Entry 8ABY (electron microscopy, 3.70 A resolution); this record covers chains D and R of the 8 polymer chains in the assembly.

[Chain D]
Name: DNA-directed RNA polymerase subunit beta'
From: Escherichia coli K-12
Notes: EC 2.7.7.6
UniProt: P0A8T8 (RPOC_ECO57); numbering as in UniProt (aligned over 1-1406)
Sequence (1406 residues; row label = number of the first residue in the row):
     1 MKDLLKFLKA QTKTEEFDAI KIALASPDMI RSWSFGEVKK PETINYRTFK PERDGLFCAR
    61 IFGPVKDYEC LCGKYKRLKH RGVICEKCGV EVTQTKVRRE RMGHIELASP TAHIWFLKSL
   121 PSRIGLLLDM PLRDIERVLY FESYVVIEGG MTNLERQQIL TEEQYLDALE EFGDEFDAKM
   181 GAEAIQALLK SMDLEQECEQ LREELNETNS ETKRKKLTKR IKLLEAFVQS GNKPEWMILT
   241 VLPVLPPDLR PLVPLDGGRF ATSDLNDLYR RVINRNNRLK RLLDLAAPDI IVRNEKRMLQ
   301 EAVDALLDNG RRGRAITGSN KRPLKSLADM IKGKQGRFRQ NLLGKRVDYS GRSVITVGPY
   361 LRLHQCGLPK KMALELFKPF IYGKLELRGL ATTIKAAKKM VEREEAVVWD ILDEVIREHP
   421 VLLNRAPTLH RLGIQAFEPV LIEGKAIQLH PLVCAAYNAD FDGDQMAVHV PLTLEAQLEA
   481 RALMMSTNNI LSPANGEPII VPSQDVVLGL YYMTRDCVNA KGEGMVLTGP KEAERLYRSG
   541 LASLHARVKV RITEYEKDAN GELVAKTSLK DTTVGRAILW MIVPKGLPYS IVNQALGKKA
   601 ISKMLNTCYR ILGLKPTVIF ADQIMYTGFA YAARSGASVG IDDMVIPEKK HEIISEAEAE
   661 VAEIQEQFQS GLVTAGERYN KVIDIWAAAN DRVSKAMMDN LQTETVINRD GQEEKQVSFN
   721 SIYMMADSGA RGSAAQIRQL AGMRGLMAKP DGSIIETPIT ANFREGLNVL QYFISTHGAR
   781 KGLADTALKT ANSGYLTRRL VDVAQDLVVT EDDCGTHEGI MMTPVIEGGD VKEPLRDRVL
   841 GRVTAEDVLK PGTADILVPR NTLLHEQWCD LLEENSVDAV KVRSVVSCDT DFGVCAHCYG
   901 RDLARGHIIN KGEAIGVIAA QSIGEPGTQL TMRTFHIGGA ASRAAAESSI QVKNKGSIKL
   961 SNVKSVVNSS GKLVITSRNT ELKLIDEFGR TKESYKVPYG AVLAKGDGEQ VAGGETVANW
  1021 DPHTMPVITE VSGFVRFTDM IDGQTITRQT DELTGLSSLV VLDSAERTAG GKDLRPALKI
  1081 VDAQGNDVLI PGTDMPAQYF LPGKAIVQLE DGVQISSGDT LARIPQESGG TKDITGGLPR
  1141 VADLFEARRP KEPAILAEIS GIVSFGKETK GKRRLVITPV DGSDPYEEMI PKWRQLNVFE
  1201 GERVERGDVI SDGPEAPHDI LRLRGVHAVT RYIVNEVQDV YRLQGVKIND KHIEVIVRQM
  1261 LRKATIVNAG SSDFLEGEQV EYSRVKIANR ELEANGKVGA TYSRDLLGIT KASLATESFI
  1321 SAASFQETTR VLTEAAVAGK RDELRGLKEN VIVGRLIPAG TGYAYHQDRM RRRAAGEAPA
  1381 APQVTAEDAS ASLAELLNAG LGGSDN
Disordered / not traced: 1-15, 934-947, 1127-1135, 1374-1406
UniProt features mapped onto this chain:
  - binding site (Zn(2+)): Cys-70, Cys-72, Cys-85, Cys-88, Cys-814, Cys-888, Cys-895, Cys-898
  - binding site (Mg(2+)): Asp-460, Asp-462, Asp-464
  - modified residue: Lys-972 (N6-acetyllysine)
Bound ions: Zn2+ site 1: Cys-72, Cys-85, Cys-88; Mg2+: Asp-460, Asp-462, Asp-464 (shared with G93(R) of chain R); Zn2+ site 2: Cys-814, Cys-888, Cys-895, Cys-898

[Chain R]
Molecule: RNA putL
Sequence (93 nucleotides; numbered 1 to 93; the number before each row is that of its first residue):
     1 AUAGACGAAC GGCGCGUCUU UAAACCAUGC GUCGGGAGCG CGGCGGGUUC AGGAUGAACG
    61 GCAAUGCUGC UCAUUAGCGA GAAGGCUUUU UUG
Disordered / not traced: 1-83
Bound ions: Mg2+: G93 (shared with Asp-460(D), Asp-462(D), Asp-464(D) of chain D)

[Chain D / chain R interface]
Contacting residue pairs (5):
  Ala-261(D) / G84(R)  base contact
  Arg-322(D) / U87(R)  hydrogen bond to the phosphate
  Arg-322(D) / U88(R)  sugar contact
  Arg-425(D) / G93(R)  hydrogen bond to the sugar
  Asp-464(D) / G93(R)  hydrogen bond to the sugar
Interface residues without a listed pair, chain D (8 interface residues in all): Gln-335, Ala-426, Pro-427, Asp-462
Interface residues without a listed pair, chain R (5 interface residues in all): C86

[Summary]
The interface between chain D and chain R involves 8 residues on one side and 5 on the other, with 3 hydrogen
bonds. Among the polar pairs are Arg-425(D)/G93(R), Asp-464(D)/G93(R) and Arg-322(D)/U87(R). From UniProt: 8
Zn2+-binding residues and 3 Mg2+-binding residues on chain D.
Here chain D is DNA-directed RNA polymerase subunit beta' (Escherichia coli K-12) and chain R is RNA putL.
Entry 8ABY (RNA polymerase bound to purified in vitro transcribed regulatory RNA putL - pause prone, closed
clamp ...) was determined by electron microscopy, deposited together with 8ABZ, 8AC0, 8AC1, 8AC2, 8ACP and
8AD1.
